Entry 5LJ5 (electron microscopy, 10.00 A resolution (very low resolution: no residue pairs are listed; an interface is given only as per-side residue counts)); this record covers chains V and S of the 45 polymer chains in the assembly.

== Chain V ==
Molecule: U6 snRNA (small nuclear RNA)
Organism: Saccharomyces cerevisiae
Sequence (112 nucleotides; numbered 1 to 112; the number before each row is that of its first residue):
     1 GUUCGCGAAG UAACCCUUCG UGGACAUUUG GUCAAUUUGA AACAAUACAG AGAUGAUCAG
    61 CAGUUCCCCU GCAUAAGGAU GAACCGUUUU ACAAAGAGAU UUAUUUCGUU UU
Unresolved in the structure: 11-15, 103-112
Bound ions: Mg2+ site 1: G60, G78 (shared with 1 residue of chain E); Mg2+ site 2 near U80 (its only coordinating residue here)

== Chain S ==
Protein: Pre-mRNA-splicing factor CLF1
Organism: Saccharomyces cerevisiae
Reference sequence: Q12309 (CLF1_YEAST); residues 1-687 here = UniProt positions 1-687
Sequence (687 residues; each row starts with the number of its first residue):
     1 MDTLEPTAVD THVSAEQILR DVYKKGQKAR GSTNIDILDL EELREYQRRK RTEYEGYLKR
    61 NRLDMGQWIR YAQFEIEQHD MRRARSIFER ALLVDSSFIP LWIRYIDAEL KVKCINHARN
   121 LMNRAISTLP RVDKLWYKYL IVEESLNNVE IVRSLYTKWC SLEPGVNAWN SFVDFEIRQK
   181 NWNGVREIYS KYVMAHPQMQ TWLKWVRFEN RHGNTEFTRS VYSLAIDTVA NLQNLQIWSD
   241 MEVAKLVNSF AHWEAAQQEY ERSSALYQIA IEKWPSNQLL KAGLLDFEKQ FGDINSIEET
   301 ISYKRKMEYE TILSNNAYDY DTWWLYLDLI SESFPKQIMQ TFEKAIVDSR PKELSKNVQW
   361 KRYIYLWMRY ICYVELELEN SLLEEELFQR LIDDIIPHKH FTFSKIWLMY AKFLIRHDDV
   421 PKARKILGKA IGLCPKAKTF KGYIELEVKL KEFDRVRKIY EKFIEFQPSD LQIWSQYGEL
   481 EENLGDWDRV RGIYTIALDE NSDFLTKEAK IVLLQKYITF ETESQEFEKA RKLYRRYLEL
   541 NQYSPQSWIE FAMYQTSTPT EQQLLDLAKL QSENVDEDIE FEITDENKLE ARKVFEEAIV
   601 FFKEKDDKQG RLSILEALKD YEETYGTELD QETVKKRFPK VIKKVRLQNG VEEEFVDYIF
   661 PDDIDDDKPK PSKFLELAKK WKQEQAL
Unresolved in the structure: 1-36, 274-276, 292-294, 316-319, 333, 350-355, 378-380, 396-402, 417-418, 433-438, 451, 468-469, 484, 501-506, 522-529, 542-544, 557-687

== Chain V / chain S interface ==
At this resolution (10 A) residue pairs are not listed: 14 residues of chain V and 15 of chain S lie at the interface.

== Overview ==
Chain V and chain S form an interface of 14 and 15 residues respectively. G60(V) and G78(V) coordinate Mg2+
site 1.
Here chain V is U6 snRNA (small nuclear RNA) and chain S is Pre-mRNA-splicing factor CLF1, both from
Saccharomyces cerevisiae. Entry 5LJ5 (Overall structure of the yeast spliceosome immediately after branching)
was determined by electron microscopy together with 5LJ3 from the same study.
